PDB entry 1MMS | X-ray diffraction, 2.57 A resolution | chains C and A

== Chain C ==
Molecule: 23S ribosomal RNA
Notes: engineered mutation(s): U1108C
Sequence (58 nucleotides; each row starts with the number of its first residue):
  1051 GCUGGGAUGU UGGCUUAGAA GCAGCCAUCA UUUAAAGAGU GCGUAACAGC UCACCAGC
Metal / ion sites: Mg2+ site 1 near G1051 (its only coordinating residue here); Cd2+ site 1: U1060 (shared with Thr-72(A), Lys-112(A) of chain A); Mg2+ site 2: U1061, G1063; methyl mercury ion site 1: U1061, A1069, A1070; Cd2+ site 2: A1067 (shared with 1 residue of chain D); Mg2+ site 3: A1069, A1070, C1072, A1073; Mg2+ site 4: A1070, C1072; Cd2+ site 3 near G1071 (its only coordinating residue here); Mg2+ site 5: A1073, U1094; Mg2+ site 6: C1076 (shared with Lys-103(A), Glu-106(A) of chain A; 1 residue of chain B); methyl mercury ion site 2: A1077, U1078, G1089; Mg2+ site 7 near A1084 (its only coordinating residue here); 2 more Cd2+ sites not listed; 1 more methyl mercury ion sites not listed; 1 more Mg2+ sites not listed
Reported in the primary citation:
  - contacts within the chain: G1055/C1104, G1056/A1103, U1061/A1070 (pi stacking), U1065/A1073, A1069/A1073 (pi stacking), U1065/A1069 (hydrogen bond), G1071/G1089, G1071/G1091, C1072/G1099, U1082/A1086, G1055/A1085, A1086/A1103, G1056/A1086, U1060/A1088, G1089/U1090, U1090/U1101, G1093/A1098, C1072/G1093 (pi stacking)
  - binding site for methyl mercury ion: U1061, U1078
  - binding site for 23S ribosomal RNA (chain C): A1067, A1095 (citing earlier work)
  - mutagenesis - C1072U: abolished stability (citing earlier work)
  - mutagenesis - U1061A, U1061G: increased stability (citing earlier work)
  - Cd2+ coordination: A1086

== Chain A ==
Protein: Protein (ribosomal protein L11)
Source organism: Thermotoga maritima
UniProtKB: P29395 (RL11_THEMA); residues 2-141 here correspond to UniProt positions 1-140 (UniProt number = residue number - 1)
Amino-acid sequence (140 residues; numbered 2 to 141; the number before each row is that of its first residue):
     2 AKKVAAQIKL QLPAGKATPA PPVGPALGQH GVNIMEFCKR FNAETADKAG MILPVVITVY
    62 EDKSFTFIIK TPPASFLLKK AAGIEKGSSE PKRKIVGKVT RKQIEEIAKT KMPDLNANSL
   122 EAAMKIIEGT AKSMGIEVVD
Not modelled in the structure: 2-7, 141
Metal / ion sites: methyl mercury ion site 1 near Thr-19 (its only coordinating residue here); methyl mercury ion site 2: Thr-19, Cys-39; methyl mercury ion site 3: His-31 (shared with C1097(C) of chain C); Cd2+ site 1: Thr-72, Lys-112 (shared with U1060(C) of chain C); Mg2+: Lys-103, Glu-106 (shared with 1 residue of chain B; C1076(C) of chain C); Cd2+ site 2: Met-113, Ala-118
Reported in the primary citation:
  - mutagenesis - K126A, G130A, T131V: decreased binding to 23S ribosomal RNA (chain C) (citing earlier work)
  - conformationally variable residues (order/disorder transition): Glu-86 to Val-97
  - binding site for 23S ribosomal RNA (chain C): Lys-10, Gln-12, Gln-30, Lys-80, Asn-117, Ile-127, Gly-130, Thr-131

== Interface between chain C and chain A ==
Residue-residue contacts - 59 pairs, chain C then chain A:
  U1058(C) with Asp-115(A), hydrogen bond to the sugar; Asn-117(A), sugar contact
  G1059(C) with Ala-75(A), sugar contact; Lys-112(A), hydrogen bond to the phosphate; Asp-115(A), sugar contact; Leu-116(A), sugar contact; Ile-127(A), hydrogen bond to the base; Gly-130(A), base contact; Thr-131(A), base contact
  U1060(C) with Pro-74(A), phosphate contact; Ala-75(A), hydrogen bond to the phosphate; Lys-112(A), salt bridge to the phosphate; Thr-131(A), hydrogen bond to the base
  U1061(C) with Lys-10(A), salt bridge to the phosphate; Leu-11(A), base contact
  G1062(C) with Ser-76(A), phosphate contact; Pro-92(A), base contact; Ser-134(A), hydrogen bond to the sugar
  G1063(C) with Ser-76(A), hydrogen bond to the phosphate; Gly-88(A), hydrogen bond to the phosphate; Ser-89(A), hydrogen bond to the sugar; Ser-90(A), hydrogen bond to the base; Pro-92(A), base contact; Ser-134(A), sugar contact; Met-135(A), sugar contact
  C1064(C) with Lys-80(A), salt bridge to the phosphate; Lys-87(A), salt bridge to the phosphate; Gly-88(A), hydrogen bond to the phosphate; Ser-89(A), sugar contact; Ser-90(A), sugar contact
  U1065(C) with Lys-87(A), salt bridge to the phosphate
  C1075(C) with Glu-91(A), sugar contact
  C1076(C) with Glu-91(A), sugar contact; Pro-92(A), hydrogen bond to the sugar; Arg-94(A), salt bridge to the phosphate
  A1077(C) with Pro-92(A), sugar contact; Lys-93(A), phosphate contact; Arg-94(A), salt bridge to the phosphate; Lys-133(A), sugar contact
  U1078(C) with Lys-93(A), salt bridge to the phosphate
  C1079(C) with Gly-130(A), base contact; Lys-133(A), hydrogen bond to the sugar
  A1080(C) with Ala-123(A), sugar contact; Lys-126(A), hydrogen bond to the sugar; Ile-127(A), hydrogen bond to the sugar
  U1081(C) with Asn-117(A), hydrogen bond to the sugar; Ala-118(A), hydrogen bond to the sugar; Ala-123(A), phosphate contact; Lys-126(A), salt bridge to the phosphate; Ile-127(A), sugar contact
  U1082(C) with Asn-117(A), hydrogen bond to the sugar; Ala-118(A), sugar contact; Asn-119(A), hydrogen bond to the phosphate; Ala-123(A), phosphate contact
  U1083(C) with Asn-119(A), phosphate contact
  A1088(C) with Gly-130(A), hydrogen bond to the base; Thr-131(A), base contact; Ser-134(A), base contact
  A1095(C) with Gln-30(A), hydrogen bond to the base
Interface residues without a listed pair, chain C (21 interface residues in all): A1057, A1070
Interface residues without a listed pair, chain A (34 interface residues in all): Gln-12, Thr-72, Pro-73, Ser-120, Ile-128
The authors on this interface:
  - interface residues, chain A: Lys-10(A), Gln-12(A), Gln-30(A), Lys-80(A), Lys-93(A), Arg-94(A), Asn-117(A), Ile-127(A), Gly-130(A), Thr-131(A)

== Summary ==
The interface between chain C and chain A involves 21 residues on one side and 34 on the other; the contacts
include 21 hydrogen bonds and 9 salt bridges. Polar contacts include G1059(C)/Ile-127(A), U1060(C)/Thr-131(A)
and G1063(C)/Ser-90(A). The paper reports a binding site for 23S ribosomal RNA (chain C) at A1067(C), A1095(C)
and Lys-10(A) among others; K126A, G130A and T131V of chain A reduce binding to 23S ribosomal RNA (chain C); 6
substitutions were tested in all.
Here chain C is 23S ribosomal RNA and chain A is Protein (ribosomal protein L11) (Thermotoga maritima). Entry
1MMS (Crystal structure of the ribosomal PROTEIN L11-RNA complex) was determined by X-ray diffraction.
